6UJ1 - chain A; structure by X-ray diffraction, 3.03 A resolution.

Chain A:
Protein: Beta-secretase 2
From: Homo sapiens
Notes: EC 3.4.23.45
UniProt: Q9Y5Z0 (BACE2_HUMAN); residues -61 to 398 here correspond to UniProt positions 1-460 (UniProt number = residue number + 62)
Amino-acid sequence (460 residues; numbered -61 to 398; the number before each row is that of its first residue; numbers below 1 keep their minus sign (Met-61 is residue -61)):
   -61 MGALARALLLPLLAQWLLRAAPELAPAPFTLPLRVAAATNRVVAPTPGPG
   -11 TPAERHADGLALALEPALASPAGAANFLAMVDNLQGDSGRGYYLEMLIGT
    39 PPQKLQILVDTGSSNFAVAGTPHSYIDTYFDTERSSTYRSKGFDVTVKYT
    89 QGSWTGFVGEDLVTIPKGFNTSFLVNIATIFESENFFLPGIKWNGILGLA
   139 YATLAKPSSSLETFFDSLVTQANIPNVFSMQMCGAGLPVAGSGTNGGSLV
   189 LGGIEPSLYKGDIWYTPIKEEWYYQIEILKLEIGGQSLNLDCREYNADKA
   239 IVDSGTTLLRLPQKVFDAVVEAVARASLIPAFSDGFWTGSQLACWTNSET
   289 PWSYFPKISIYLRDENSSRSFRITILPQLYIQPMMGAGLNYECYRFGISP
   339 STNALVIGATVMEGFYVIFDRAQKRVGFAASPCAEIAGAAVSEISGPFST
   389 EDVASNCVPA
Disordered / not traced: -61 to 15, 177-180, 266-269, 323-326, 389-391, 398
Cystine bridges: Cys171-Cys371, Cys230-Cys395, Cys282-Cys331
Construct notes: engineered mutation Ala269 (Glu331 in Q9Y5Z0)
Ligand contacts: L3M ((3S)-3-hydroxy-N-(2-methylpropyl)-N~2~-{[(4S)-17-[(methylsulfonyl)(propyl)amino]-2-oxo-3-azatricyclo[13.3.1.1~6,10~]icosa-1(19),6(20),7,9,15,17-hexaen-4-yl]methyl}-L-norleucinamide): Gly27, Arg28, Leu46, Asp48, Gly50, Ser51, Val85, Lys86, Tyr87, Thr88, Gln89, Phe124, Trp131, Ile134, Leu142, Tyr211, Ile239, Asp241, Gly243, Thr244, Thr245, Leu246, Arg248, Ser337, Ala342, Val344
Curated features (UniProtKB/Swiss-Prot):
  - active site: Asp48, Asp241
  - glycosylation (N-linked (GlcNAc...) asparagine): Asn108, Asn304
What the authors report for this chain:
  - contacts within the chain: Ser26-Thr245 (hydrogen bond)
  - specificity-determining residues: Lys86 (proposed by the authors, not directly observed)

Summary:
Ligands of chain A: compound L3M. UniProt lists active-site residues Asp48 and Asp241. The paper reports the
specificity determinant Lys86; contacts within the chain involving Ser26 and Thr245.
Chain A is Beta-secretase 2 (Homo sapiens); the structure, BACE2 mutant in complex with a macrocyclic
compound, was determined by X-ray diffraction (same publication as 6UJ0).
